Entry 8RLT (X-ray diffraction, 2.25 A resolution); this record covers chains A and C of the 5 polymer chains in the assembly.

[Chain A]
Protein: HLA class I histocompatibility antigen, alpha chain E
Organism: Homo sapiens
UniProt: P13747 (HLAE_HUMAN); residues 1-276 here correspond to UniProt positions 22-297 (UniProt number = residue number + 21)
Amino-acid sequence (276 residues; each row starts with the number of its first residue):
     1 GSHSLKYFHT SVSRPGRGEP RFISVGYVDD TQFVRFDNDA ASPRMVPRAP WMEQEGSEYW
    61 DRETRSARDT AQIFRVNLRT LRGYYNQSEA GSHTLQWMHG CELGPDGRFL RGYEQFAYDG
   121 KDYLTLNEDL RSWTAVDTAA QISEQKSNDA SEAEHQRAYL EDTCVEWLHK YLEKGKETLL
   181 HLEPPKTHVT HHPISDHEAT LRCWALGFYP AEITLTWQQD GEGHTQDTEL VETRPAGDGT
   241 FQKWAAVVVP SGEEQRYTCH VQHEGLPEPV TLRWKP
Disulfides: C101-C164, C203-C259
Curated features (UniProtKB/Swiss-Prot):
  - region: K275, P276 (Connecting peptide)
  - binding site (a peptide antigen): Y7, E63, S66, N77, Y84, S143, K146, Q156, Y159, Y171
  - glycosylation: N86 (N-linked (GlcNAc...) asparagine)

[Chain C]
Protein: Large envelope protein
UniProt: Q67953 (Q67953_HBV); residues 1-9 here correspond to UniProt positions 427-435 (UniProt number = residue number + 426)
Amino-acid sequence (9 residues; row label = number of the first residue in the row):
     1 ILSPFLPLL
What the authors report for this chain:
  - mutagenesis - S3N (39.5 min), L6I (Tm 49 degC): increased stability with HLA class I histocompatibility antigen, alpha chain E (chain A)

[Chain A / chain C interface]
Residue-residue contacts - 45 pairs, chain A then chain C:
  Y7(A) - I1(C)  hydrogen bond (side chain-backbone)
  Y7(A) - L2(C)
  H9(A) - L2(C)
  S24(A) - L2(C)
  M45(A) - L2(C)  hydrophobic
  Y59(A) - I1(C)  hydrophobic
  R62(A) - I1(C)
  E63(A) - I1(C)
  E63(A) - L2(C)  hydrogen bond (side chain-backbone)
  S66(A) - L2(C)
  S66(A) - S3(C)
  A67(A) - L2(C)
  D69(A) - L6(C)
  T70(A) - L6(C)
  I73(A) - L6(C)  hydrophobic
  I73(A) - P7(C)
  I73(A) - L8(C)  hydrophobic
  N77(A) - P7(C)  hydrogen bond (side chain-backbone)
  N77(A) - L8(C)
  N77(A) - L9(C)  hydrogen bond (side chain-backbone)
  T80(A) - L9(C)
  L81(A) - L9(C)  hydrophobic
  Y84(A) - L9(C)  hydrogen bond (side chain-backbone)
  L95(A) - L9(C)  hydrophobic
  W97(A) - F5(C)
  W97(A) - L6(C)  hydrophobic
  W97(A) - P7(C)
  E114(A) - P7(C)
  F116(A) - P7(C)  hydrophobic
  L124(A) - L9(C)  hydrophobic
  S143(A) - L9(C)  hydrogen bond (side chain-backbone)
  K146(A) - L9(C)  hydrogen bond (side chain-backbone)
  E152(A) - L6(C)
  E152(A) - P7(C)
  H155(A) - F5(C)
  Q156(A) - S3(C)
  Q156(A) - F5(C)  hydrogen bond (side chain-backbone)
  Q156(A) - P7(C)
  Y159(A) - I1(C)  hydrogen bond (side chain-backbone)
  Y159(A) - L2(C)
  Y159(A) - S3(C)
  Y159(A) - P4(C)
  T163(A) - I1(C)
  W167(A) - I1(C)
  Y171(A) - I1(C)  hydrogen bond (side chain-backbone)
Interface residues without a listed pair, chain A (32 interface residues in all): L5, Y123

[Summary]
32 residues of chain A face 9 of chain C across their interface, with 10 hydrogen bonds. Polar contacts
include Y7(A)-I1(C), E63(A)-L2(C) and N77(A)-P7(C). From UniProt: 10 peptide antigen-binding residues on chain
A. From the paper: S3N and L6I of chain C increase stability with HLA class I histocompatibility antigen,
alpha chain E (chain A).
Chain A is HLA class I histocompatibility antigen, alpha chain E (Homo sapiens) and chain C is Large envelope
protein; the structure, TCR in complex with HLA-E*01:03 bound to HBV envelope 371-379 index peptide, was
determined by X-ray diffraction (same publication as 8RLU and 8RLV).
